PDB entry 8QXL | electron microscopy, 2.82 A resolution | chains B and D of the 4 polymer chains in the assembly

== Chain B (and D) ==
Molecule: Deoxynucleoside triphosphate triphosphohydrolase SAMHD1
Organism: Homo sapiens
Notes: chain D of this document is another copy of the same molecule, construct and numbering; everything in this record applies to it too
UniProtKB: Q9Y3Z3 (SAMH1_HUMAN); residues 1-626 here = UniProt positions 1-626
Amino-acid sequence (626 residues; each row starts with the number of its first residue):
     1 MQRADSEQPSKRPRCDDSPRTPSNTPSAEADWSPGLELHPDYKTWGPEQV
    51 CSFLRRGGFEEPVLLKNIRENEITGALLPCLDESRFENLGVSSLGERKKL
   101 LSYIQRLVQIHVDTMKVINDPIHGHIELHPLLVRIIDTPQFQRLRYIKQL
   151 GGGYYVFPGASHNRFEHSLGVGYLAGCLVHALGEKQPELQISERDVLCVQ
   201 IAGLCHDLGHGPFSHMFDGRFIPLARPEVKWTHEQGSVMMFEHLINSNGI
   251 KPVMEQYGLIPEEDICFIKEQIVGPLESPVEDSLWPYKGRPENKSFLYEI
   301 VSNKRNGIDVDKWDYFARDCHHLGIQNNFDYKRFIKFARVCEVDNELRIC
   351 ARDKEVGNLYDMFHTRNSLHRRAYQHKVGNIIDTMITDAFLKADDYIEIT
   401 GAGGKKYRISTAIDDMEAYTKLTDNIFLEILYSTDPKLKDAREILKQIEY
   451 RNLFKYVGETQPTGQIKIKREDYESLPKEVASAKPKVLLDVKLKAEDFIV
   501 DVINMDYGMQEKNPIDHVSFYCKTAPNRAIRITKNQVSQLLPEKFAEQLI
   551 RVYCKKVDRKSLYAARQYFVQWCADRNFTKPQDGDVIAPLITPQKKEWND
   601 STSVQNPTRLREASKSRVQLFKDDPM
Disordered / not traced: 1-113, 277-284, 579-626
Disulfide bonds: Cys341-Cys350
Metal / ion sites: Fe ion: His167, His206, Asp207, Asp311; Mg2+ near Asp207 (its only coordinating residue here)
Small-molecule neighbours:
  - 2'-deoxycytidine-5'-triphosphate (DCP): Gln149, Leu150, Arg164, Asp207, His210, His215, Asp311, Lys312, Tyr315, Asp319, Arg366, His370, Tyr374, Gln375
  - 2'-deoxyadenosine 5'-triphosphate (DTP), molecule 1: Val117, Ile118, Asn119, His125
  - 2'-deoxyadenosine 5'-triphosphate (DTP), molecule 2: Val156, Phe157, Pro158, Ile325, Arg372, His376, Lys377, Val378
  - 2'-deoxyadenosine 5'-triphosphate (DTP), molecule 3: Arg333, Phe337, Arg352, Lys354, Asn358, Lys523
  - GTP (guanosine-5'-triphosphate), molecule 1: Lys116, Val117, Ile118, Val133, Ile136, Asp137, Gln142, Arg145, Phe165
  - GTP, molecule 2: Tyr155, Val156, Lys377, Val378, Arg451, Leu453, Lys455
Curated features (UniProtKB/Swiss-Prot):
  - active site: His233
  - binding site (GTP): Lys116, Val117, Asp137, Gln142, Arg145, Arg451, Lys455, Lys523
  - binding site (dATP): Asn119, Gln149, Val156, Arg164, His210, His215, Lys312, Tyr315, Asp319, Arg333, Arg352, Lys354, Asn358, Arg366, Gln375, His376, Lys377, Lys523
  - binding site (dCTP): Asn119, Gln149, Val156, Arg164, His210, His215, Lys312, Tyr315, Asp319, Arg333, Arg352, Lys354, Arg366, Arg372, Gln375, His376, Lys377, Lys523
  - binding site (dGTP): Asn119, Gln149, Leu150, Val156, Arg164, Lys312, Tyr315, Asp319, Arg333, Arg352, Lys354, Asn358, Arg366, Tyr374, Gln375, His376, Lys377, Lys523
  - binding site (dTTP): Asn119, Gln149, Val156, Arg164, His210, His215, Lys312, Tyr315, Asp319, Arg333, Arg352, Lys354, Gln375, His376, Lys377, Lys523
  - binding site (Mn(2+)): His167, His206, Asp207, Asp311
  - modified residue: Met1 (N-acetylmethionine), Ser18 (Phosphoserine), Thr21 (Phosphothreonine), Thr25 (Phosphothreonine), Ser33 (Phosphoserine), Ser93 (Phosphoserine), Thr592 (Microbial infection: Phosphothreonine)
  - cross-link (Glycyl lysine isopeptide (Lys-Gly)): Lys467 (interchain with G-Cter in SUMO2), Lys469 (interchain with G-Cter in SUMO2), Lys492 (interchain with G-Cter in SUMO2), Lys622 (interchain with G-Cter in SUMO2)
From the paper describing this entry:
  - catalytic residues: His215
  - mutagenesis - R164A, H215A: abolished catalytic activity
  - mutagenesis - R366A (300-fold), Q375A (15 to 20-fold), Q375N (15 to 20-fold): decreased catalytic activity

== Interface between chain B and chain D ==
Pairs across the interface - 41 pairs, chain B then chain D:
  Gln326(B) - Asn327(D)
  Gln326(B) - Asn328(D)
  Asn327(B) - Gln326(D)
  Asn327(B) - Asn327(D)
  Asn327(B) - Asn328(D)
  Asn328(B) - Gln326(D)
  Asn328(B) - Asn328(D)
  Asn328(B) - Arg372(D)
  Phe329(B) - Gln326(D)  hydrogen bond (backbone-side chain)
  Asp361(B) - His364(D)  salt bridge
  Asp361(B) - Ser368(D)
  Asp361(B) - Arg371(D)  salt bridge
  His364(B) - Asp361(D)  salt bridge
  Asn367(B) - Leu540(D)
  Ser368(B) - Asp361(D)
  Arg371(B) - Gly357(D)
  Arg371(B) - Asn358(D)  hydrogen bond
  Arg371(B) - Asp361(D)  salt bridge
  Gln461(B) - Gln536(D)
  Pro462(B) - Val537(D)
  Pro462(B) - Ser538(D)
  Pro462(B) - Gln539(D)
  Tyr507(B) - Leu540(D)  hydrophobic
  Val537(B) - Pro462(D)
  Ser538(B) - Glu547(D)  hydrogen bond
  Gln539(B) - Pro462(D)
  Gln539(B) - Thr463(D)
  Gln539(B) - Glu547(D)  hydrogen bond (backbone-side chain)
  Leu540(B) - Asn367(D)
  Leu540(B) - Tyr507(D)  hydrophobic
  Leu540(B) - Pro542(D)
  Leu540(B) - Ala546(D)
  Leu540(B) - Glu547(D)
  Leu541(B) - Pro542(D)
  Pro542(B) - Leu540(D)
  Pro542(B) - Leu541(D)
  Lys544(B) - Gln539(D)
  Lys544(B) - Leu540(D)
  Ala546(B) - Leu540(D)
  Glu547(B) - Ser538(D)
  Glu547(B) - Leu540(D)
Other interface residues (no listed pair), chain B (28 interface residues in all): Gly357, Asn358, Arg372, Asn535, Gln536, Glu543, Phe545
Other interface residues (no listed pair), chain D (28 interface residues in all): Gln461, Asn535, Glu543, Lys544, Phe545

== Overview ==
Chain B and chain D each contribute 28 residues to their interface, with 4 hydrogen bonds and 4 salt bridges.
Among the polar pairs are Asp361(B)-His364(D), Asp361(B)-Arg371(D) and Phe329(B)-Gln326(D). The paper reports
the catalytic residue His215(B); R366A, Q375A and Q375N of chain B reduce catalytic activity; 5 substitutions
were tested in all.
Chain B and chain D are both Deoxynucleoside triphosphate triphosphohydrolase SAMHD1 (Homo sapiens); the
structure, Cryo-EM structure of tetrameric human SAMHD1 State II - Hemi-relaxed, was determined by electron
microscopy together with 8QXJ, 8QXK, 8QXM, 8QXN and 8QXO from the same study.
